Entry 6XKZ (electron microscopy, 7.20 A resolution (low resolution: residue-level contacts below are approximate; hydrogen-bond / salt-bridge calls are withheld)); this record covers chains n and o of the 9 polymer chains in the assembly.

Chain n:
Name: Cytochrome c oxidase, Cbb3-type, subunit I
Organism: Rhodobacter capsulatus (strain ATCC BAA-309 / NBRC 16581 / SB1003)
Notes: EC 1.9.3.1
UniProtKB: D5ARP4 (D5ARP4_RHOCB); numbering as in UniProt (aligned over 1-532)
Amino-acid sequence (532 residues; each row starts with the number of its first residue):
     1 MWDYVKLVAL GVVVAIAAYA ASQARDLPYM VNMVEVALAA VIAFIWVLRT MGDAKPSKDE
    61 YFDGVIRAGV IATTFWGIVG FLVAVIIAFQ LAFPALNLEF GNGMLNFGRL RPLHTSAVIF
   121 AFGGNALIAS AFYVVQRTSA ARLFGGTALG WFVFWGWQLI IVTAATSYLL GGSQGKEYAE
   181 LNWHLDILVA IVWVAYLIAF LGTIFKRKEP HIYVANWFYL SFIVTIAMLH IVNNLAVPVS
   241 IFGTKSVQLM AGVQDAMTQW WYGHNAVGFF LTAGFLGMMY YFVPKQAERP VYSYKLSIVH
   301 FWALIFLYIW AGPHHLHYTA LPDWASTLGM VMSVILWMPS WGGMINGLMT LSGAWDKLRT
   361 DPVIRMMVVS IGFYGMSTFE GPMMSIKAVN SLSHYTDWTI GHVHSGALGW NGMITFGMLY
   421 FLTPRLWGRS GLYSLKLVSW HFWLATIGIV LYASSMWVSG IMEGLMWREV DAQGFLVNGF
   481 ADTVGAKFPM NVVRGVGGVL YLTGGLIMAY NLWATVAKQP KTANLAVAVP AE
Not modelled in the structure: 1-56, 528-532
Bound ions: heme c Fe site 1: His114, His404; Cu ion: His264, His314, His315; heme c Fe site 2 near His402 (its only coordinating residue here)
Residues lining bound ligands:
  - heme c (HEC), molecule 1: Phe81, Ala84, Val85, Ile87, Ala88, Leu91, Phe107, Arg111, His114, Thr115, Val118, Ile119, Glu177, Tyr178, Leu271, Asp397, Thr399, Ile400, Val403, His404, Ala407, Leu408, Tyr452, Arg494, Gly498, Tyr501
  - heme c (HEC), molecule 2: Glu177, Tyr178, Trp260, His264, Val267, Leu271, Thr272, Tyr308, His314, His315, Ser333, Leu336, Ser340, Tyr374, Ser377, Thr378, Gly381, Pro382, Met384, Ser385, Asn390, Ser393, His394, Thr399, His402, Val403, Gly406, Ala407, Asn411

Chain o:
Name: Cytochrome c oxidase, Cbb3-type, subunit II
Organism: Rhodobacter capsulatus (strain ATCC BAA-309 / NBRC 16581 / SB1003)
Notes: EC 1.9.3.1
UniProtKB: D5ARP5 (D5ARP5_RHOCB); residues 1-242 here = UniProt positions 1-242
Amino-acid sequence (242 residues; each row starts with the number of its first residue):
     1 MSIMDKHHVL EKNATLLLIF AFLVVTIGGI VEIAPLFYLE NTIEKVEGMR PYTPLELTGR
    61 DIYIREGCYV CHSQMIRPMR DEVERYGHYS LAAESMYDHP FQWGSKRTGP DLARVGGRYS
   121 DAWHVEHLSN PQSVVPESVM PSYSYLANVP LDSTWIEDRV STDALVGVPY SAEMIAAAKA
   181 DFVAQADPNA DSATLVANYG EKVNIRNFDG KPGLTEMDAL VAYLQVLGTM VDFSTFQPVA
   241 SR
Not modelled in the structure: 1-8, 179-214, 235-242
Covalently attached groups: heme c (HEC) linked to Cys68, Cys71
Bound ions: heme c Fe: His72, Met140
Residues lining bound ligands:
  - heme c (HEC), molecule 1: Tyr63, Glu66, Gly67, His72, Thr108, Gly109, Pro110, Leu112, Val115, Tyr119, Trp123, His124, His127, Leu128, Pro131, Val135, Ser138, Val139, Met140, Pro141, Tyr143, Leu220, Leu224
  - heme c (HEC), molecule 2: Val70, Ser105, Lys106, Thr108
  - heme c (HEC), molecule 3: Arg118, Tyr119, Ser120

How chain n and chain o interact:
Residue-residue contacts (143):
  Leu91(n) with Val139(o)
  Pro94(n) with Ser138(o); Val139(o)
  Asn97(n) with Pro141(o); Ser142(o)
  Leu98(n) with Ser142(o)
  Glu99(n) with Asn130(o); Ser142(o); Ser144(o)
  Phe100(n) with Ser144(o)
  Gly101(n) with Ser144(o)
  Asn102(n) with Glu66(o); Tyr145(o)
  Asn106(n) with Glu66(o); Pro141(o); Tyr143(o)
  Phe107(n) with Val70(o); Cys71(o); Pro141(o)
  Gly108(n) with Glu66(o); Gly67(o); Val70(o)
  Arg109(n) with Arg65(o); Glu66(o); Gly67(o)
  Arg111(n) with Val70(o)
  Pro112(n) with Tyr69(o)
  Gly171(n) with Arg65(o)
  Ser173(n) with Ile64(o); Tyr69(o)
  Gln174(n) with Pro100(o)
  Lys176(n) with Pro100(o); Phe101(o)
  Glu177(n) with Ser105(o)
  Leu201(n) with Leu18(o)
  Arg207(n) with Lys12(o); Ala14(o)
  Pro210(n) with Lys12(o)
  His211(n) with Glu11(o); Lys12(o)
  Ile212(n) with Glu11(o); Lys12(o)
  Trp217(n) with Glu11(o); Leu17(o)
  Leu220(n) with Leu17(o); Leu18(o)
  Thr225(n) with Val25(o)
  Val237(n) with Thr162(o)
  Val239(n) with Trp155(o); Asp158(o); Arg159(o); Thr162(o)
  Ser240(n) with Trp155(o)
  Thr244(n) with Ile64(o)
  Lys245(n) with Arg159(o)
  Val247(n) with His99(o); Thr162(o); Asp163(o)
  Gln248(n) with His99(o); Pro100(o); Val166(o)
  Leu249(n) with His99(o); Val166(o)
  Met250(n) with Phe37(o); Asp98(o); His99(o)
  Ala251(n) with Met96(o); Asp98(o); His99(o)
  Gly252(n) with Ser95(o); Asp98(o); Phe101(o)
  Val253(n) with Thr42(o); Ala92(o); Trp103(o)
  Gln254(n) with Leu36(o); Phe37(o)
  Asp255(n) with Pro100(o); Phe101(o)
  Ala256(n) with Phe101(o); Trp103(o)
  Thr258(n) with Ile33(o)
  Gln259(n) with Phe101(o)
  Trp261(n) with Gly29(o); Ile33(o)
  Tyr294(n) with Glu11(o)
  Trp302(n) with Phe20(o); Val24(o)
  Ile305(n) with Val24(o); Val25(o)
  Phe306(n) with Val24(o); Ile27(o)
  Ile309(n) with Val25(o); Gly28(o); Gly29(o)
  Trp310(n) with Ile27(o); Gly28(o); Val31(o); Glu32(o)
  Pro313(n) with Glu32(o)
  Leu316(n) with Trp103(o)
  Tyr318(n) with Arg77(o); Pro78(o)
  Thr319(n) with Met75(o); Trp103(o)
  Ala320(n) with Ala92(o); Trp103(o)
  Leu321(n) with Trp103(o)
  Pro322(n) with Leu36(o)
  Trp324(n) with Val31(o); Glu32(o); Leu36(o); Leu39(o)
  Ser391(n) with Arg77(o)
  His394(n) with Met75(o); Arg77(o)
  Tyr395(n) with Ser73(o); Met75(o); Arg77(o); Gly104(o); Ser105(o); Lys106(o); Arg107(o)
  Asp397(n) with Lys106(o)
  Met466(n) with Arg85(o)
  Trp467(n) with Arg77(o); Asp81(o); Arg85(o); Arg107(o)
  Arg468(n) with Met79(o); Asp81(o)
  Glu469(n) with Asp81(o)
  Val470(n) with Arg80(o)
  Gly474(n) with Arg80(o)
  Leu476(n) with Asp81(o); Glu84(o); Arg85(o)
  Asn478(n) with Arg85(o)
  Phe480(n) with Arg107(o); Thr108(o); Gly109(o); Pro110(o)
  Val484(n) with Val139(o)
Interface residues without a listed pair, chain n (91 interface residues in all): Gln90, Leu170, Gly175, Glu180, Val224, Met228, Met257, Trp260, Phe269, Gly312, Leu328, Gly329, Asn390, Thr396, Ile400, Glu463, Val477, Ala481
Interface residues without a listed pair, chain o (72 interface residues in all): Phe22, Pro35, Asn41, Asp61, Tyr86, Leu91, Tyr97, Glu137, Met140

Overview:
91 residues of chain n and 72 residues of chain o are in contact. One heme c molecule is bound between chain n
and chain o. Ligands of chain n: heme c. Ligands of chain o: heme c. Covalently linked heme c: at Cys68(o).
Chain n is Cytochrome c oxidase, Cbb3-type, subunit I and chain o is Cytochrome c oxidase, Cbb3-type, subunit
II, both from Rhodobacter capsulatus (strain ATCC BAA-309 / NBRC 16581 / SB1003); the structure, R. capsulatus
CIII2CIV tripartite super-complex, conformation B (SC-1B), was determined by electron microscopy, deposited
together with 6XI0, 6XKT, 6XKU, 6XKV, 6XKW and 6XKX.
